PDB entry 9BK3 | X-ray diffraction, 2.40 A resolution | chains B and C of the 4 polymer chains in the assembly

== Chain B (and C) ==
Molecule: L-lactate dehydrogenase A chain
Source organism: Homo sapiens
Notes: EC 1.1.1.27; chain C of this document is another copy of the same molecule, construct and numbering; everything in this record applies to it too
UniProt: P00338 (LDHA_HUMAN); residues 1-331 here correspond to UniProt positions 2-332 (UniProt number = residue number + 1)
Sequence (352 residues; numbered -20 to 331; the number before each row is that of its first residue; numbers below 1 keep their minus sign (Met-20 is residue -20)):
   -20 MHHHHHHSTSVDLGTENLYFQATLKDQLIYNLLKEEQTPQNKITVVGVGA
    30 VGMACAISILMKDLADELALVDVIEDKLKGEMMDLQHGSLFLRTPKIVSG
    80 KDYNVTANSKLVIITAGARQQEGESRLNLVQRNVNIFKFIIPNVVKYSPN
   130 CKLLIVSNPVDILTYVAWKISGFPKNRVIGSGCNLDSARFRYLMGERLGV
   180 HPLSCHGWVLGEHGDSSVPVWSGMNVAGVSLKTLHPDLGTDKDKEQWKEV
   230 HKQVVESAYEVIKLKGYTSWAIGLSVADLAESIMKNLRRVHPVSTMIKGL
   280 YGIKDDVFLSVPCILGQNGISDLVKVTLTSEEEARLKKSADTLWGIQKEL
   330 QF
Unresolved in the structure: -20 to -5, 98-108, 285, 324-331 (chain C: -20 to 0, 331)
Differences from the reference sequence: initiating methionine (-20); expression tag (-19 to 0)
Swiss-Prot annotation at these positions:
  - active site: His192 (Proton acceptor)
  - binding site (NAD(+)): Arg98, Asn137
  - binding site (substrate): Arg105, Asn137, Arg168, Thr247
  - modified residue: Ala1 (N-acetylalanine), Lys4 (N6-acetyllysine), Tyr9 (Phosphotyrosine), Lys13 (N6-acetyllysine), Thr17 (Phosphothreonine), Lys56 (N6-acetyllysine), Lys80 (N6-acetyllysine), Lys117 (N6-acetyllysine), Lys125 (N6-acetyllysine), Lys223 (N6-acetyllysine), Lys231 (N6-acetyllysine), Tyr238 (Phosphotyrosine), Lys242 (N6-acetyllysine), Thr308 (Phosphothreonine), Ser309 (Phosphoserine), Lys317 (N6-acetyllysine), Thr321 (Phosphothreonine)
  - cross-link: Lys56 (Glycyl lysine isopeptide (Lys-Gly) (interchain with G-Cter in SUMO2))

== How chain B and chain C interact ==
Contacting residue pairs (33; chain B residue first):
  Gly178(B) with Arg267(C), hydrogen bond (backbone-side chain)
  Val179(B) with Arg267(C); Val269(C), hydrophobic; Ile293(C), hydrophobic
  His180(B) with Leu266(C); Arg267(C), hydrogen bond (backbone-backbone)
  Leu182(B) with Arg268(C)
  Ser183(B) with Arg268(C); Val269(C), hydrogen bond (side chain-backbone)
  His185(B) with His185(C)
  Trp187(B) with Ala206(C), hydrogen bond (side chain-backbone); Gly207(C)
  Gly202(B) with Gly207(C)
  Ala206(B) with Trp187(C); Pro291(C), hydrophobic
  Gly207(B) with Trp187(C); Gly202(C)
  Val208(B) with Val305(C), hydrophobic; Thr306(C)
  Leu213(B) with Thr306(C)
  Leu266(B) with His180(C)
  Arg267(B) with Gly178(C), hydrogen bond (side chain-backbone); Val179(C); His180(C), hydrogen bond (backbone-backbone)
  Arg268(B) with His180(C); Leu182(C); Ser183(C)
  Val269(B) with Ser183(C), hydrogen bond (backbone-side chain)
  Pro291(B) with Ala206(C), hydrophobic
  Ile293(B) with Gly178(C); Val179(C), hydrophobic
  Val305(B) with Val208(C), hydrophobic
  Thr306(B) with Leu213(C)
Interface residues without a listed pair, chain B (24 interface residues in all): Ser201, Asn204, Val205, Val303
Interface residues without a listed pair, chain C (24 interface residues in all): Asn204, Val205, Val303, Lys304

== Overview ==
The chain B/chain C interface involves 24 residues from each chain, with 7 hydrogen bonds. Among the polar
pairs are Gly178(B)-Arg267(C), Ser183(B)-Val269(C) and Trp187(B)-Ala206(C). Curated annotation (UniProt) lists
active-site residue His192(B), NAD+-binding residues Arg98(B) and Asn137(B) and 4 substrate-binding residues
on chain B.
Chain B and chain C are both L-lactate dehydrogenase A chain (Homo sapiens); the structure, Crystal structure
of Lactate dehydrogenase in complex with
4-((4-(1-methyl-1H-imidazole-2-carbonyl)phenyl)amino)-4-oxo-2-(4-(trifluoromethyl)phenyl)butanoic acid
(R-enantiomer, orthorhombic P form), was determined by X-ray diffraction, deposited together with 9BK2.
